Entry 3MKS (X-ray diffraction, 2.60 A resolution); this record covers chains C and D of the 4 polymer chains in the assembly.

[Chain C]
Molecule: Suppressor of kinetochore protein 1
From: Saccharomyces cerevisiae
Notes: fragment: with 37-64 deleted
UniProt: P52286 (SKP1_YEAST); residue numbers follow UniProt; this construct covers 2-34, 63-194
Amino-acid sequence (169 residues; numbered -2 to 194; 28 numbers in that range are skipped by the numbering (no residue carries them; nothing is unmodelled there); the number before each row is that of its first residue; numbers below 1 keep their minus sign (Gly-2 is residue -2)):
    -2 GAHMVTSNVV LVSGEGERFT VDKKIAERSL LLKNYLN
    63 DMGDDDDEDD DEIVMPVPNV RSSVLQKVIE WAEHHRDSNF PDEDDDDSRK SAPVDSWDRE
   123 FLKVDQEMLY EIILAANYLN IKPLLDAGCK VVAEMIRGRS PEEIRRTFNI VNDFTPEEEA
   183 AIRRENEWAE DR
Not modelled in the structure: -2 to 3, 63-74, 104-114, 187-194
Differences from the reference sequence: expression tag (-2 to 1)

[Chain D]
Molecule: Cell division control protein 4
From: Saccharomyces cerevisiae
Notes: fragment: with 602-605 and 609-624 deleted
UniProt: P07834 (CDC4_YEAST); residue numbers follow UniProt; this construct covers 263-600, 605-608, 625-744
Amino-acid sequence (464 residues; numbered 261 to 744; 20 numbers in that range are skipped by the numbering (no residue carries them; nothing is unmodelled there); the number before each row is that of its first residue):
   261 GAGTLIKDNL KRDLITSLPF EISLKIFNYL QFEDIINSLG VSQNWNKIIR KSTSLWKKLL
   321 ISENFVSPKG FNSLNLKLSQ KYPKLSQQDR LRLSFLENIF ILKNWYNPKF VPQRTTLRGH
   381 MTSVITCLQF EDNYVITGAD DKMIRVYDSI NKKFLLQLSG HDGGVWALKY AHGGILVSGS
   441 TDRTVRVWDI KKGCCTHVFE GHNSTVRCLD IVEYKNIKYI VTGSRDNTLH VWKLPKESSV
   501 PDHGEEHDYP LVFHTPEENP YFVGVLRGHM ASVRTVSGHG NIVVSGSYDN TLIVWDVAQM
   561 KCLYILSGHT DRIYSTIYDH ERKRCISASM DTTIRIWDLE
   605 NGEL
   625 MYTLQGHTAL VGLLRLSDKF LVSAAADGSI RGWDANDYSR KFSYHHTNLS AITTFYVSDN
   685 ILVSGSENQF NIYNLRSGKL VHANILKDAD QIWSVNFKGK TLVAAVEKDG QSFLEILDFS
Not modelled in the structure: 261-268, 498-508
Differences from the reference sequence: expression tag (261-262)
Ligand contacts: 1,1'-binaphthalene-2,2'-dicarboxylic acid (C1C): Leu628, Gln629, Gly630, His631, Thr632, Leu634, Ala649, Arg655, Gly656, Trp657, Arg664, Lys665, Phe666, Ser667
What the authors report for this chain:
  - binding site for 1,1'-binaphthalene-2,2'-dicarboxylic acid: Leu628, His631, Leu634, Ala649, Arg655, Trp657, Arg664, Ser667
  - allosteric site: Tyr574, Leu634
  - specificity-determining residues: Tyr574, Leu634 (citing earlier work)
  - mutagenesis - Y574A (20-fold): decreased binding to CPD peptide
  - mutagenesis - R655A (50-fold), R664A (50-fold): decreased binding to 1,1'-binaphthalene-2,2'-dicarboxylic acid
  - mutagenesis - R655A, R664A: unchanged growth
  - specificity-determining residues: Arg655, Arg664

[Interface between chain C and chain D]
Pairs across the interface - 59 pairs, chain C then chain D:
  Asp127(C) - Leu270(D)
  Gln128(C) - Leu270(D)
  Gln128(C) - Lys271(D)
  Gln128(C) - Arg272(D)  hydrogen bond (side chain-backbone)
  Glu129(C) - Arg272(D)  salt bridge
  Tyr132(C) - Arg272(D)
  Tyr132(C) - Leu274(D)  hydrophobic
  Tyr132(C) - Ser277(D)  hydrogen bond (side chain-backbone)
  Tyr132(C) - Leu278(D)  hydrophobic
  Ile135(C) - Ile282(D)  hydrophobic
  Leu136(C) - Leu278(D)  hydrophobic
  Leu136(C) - Pro279(D)
  Asn139(C) - Ile282(D)
  Leu147(C) - Lys285(D)
  Asp148(C) - Lys285(D)
  Asp148(C) - Tyr289(D)
  Cys151(C) - Ile282(D)  hydrophobic
  Cys151(C) - Ile286(D)  hydrophobic
  Cys151(C) - Tyr289(D)  hydrophobic
  Lys152(C) - Tyr289(D)
  Val154(C) - Leu274(D)  hydrophobic
  Val154(C) - Ile286(D)  hydrophobic
  Ala155(C) - Ile286(D)
  Ala155(C) - Leu290(D)
  Ile158(C) - Ser298(D)
  Ile158(C) - Trp305(D)  hydrophobic
  Arg159(C) - Tyr289(D)  hydrogen bond (side chain-backbone)
  Arg159(C) - Leu290(D)
  Arg159(C) - Gln291(D)
  Arg159(C) - Asp294(D)
  Gly160(C) - Asp294(D)  hydrogen bond (backbone-side chain)
  Arg161(C) - Asn297(D)
  Pro163(C) - Asn297(D)
  Pro163(C) - Gly300(D)
  Pro163(C) - Val301(D)  hydrophobic
  Ile166(C) - Val301(D)  hydrophobic
  Ile166(C) - Trp305(D)  hydrophobic
  Arg167(C) - Gly300(D)  hydrogen bond (side chain-backbone)
  Arg167(C) - Val301(D)  hydrogen bond (side chain-backbone)
  Arg168(C) - Lys271(D)  hydrogen bond (backbone-side chain)
  Thr169(C) - Lys271(D)
  Phe170(C) - Arg272(D)
  Phe170(C) - Asp273(D)
  Phe170(C) - Leu274(D)  hydrophobic
  Asn171(C) - Lys271(D)
  Ile172(C) - Asp273(D)
  Ile172(C) - Ser302(D)
  Ile172(C) - Trp305(D)
  Val173(C) - Ser302(D)
  Asp175(C) - Ser302(D)
  Asp175(C) - Gln303(D)  hydrogen bond (side chain-backbone)
  Phe176(C) - Leu299(D)
  Phe176(C) - Gly300(D)
  Phe176(C) - Val301(D)
  Phe176(C) - Ser302(D)
  Phe176(C) - Gln303(D)
  Glu180(C) - Gln303(D)  hydrogen bond
  Arg186(C) - Arg352(D)
  Arg186(C) - Leu356(D)
Other interface residues (no listed pair), chain C (32 interface residues in all): Asn174, Ile184
Other interface residues (no listed pair), chain D (27 interface residues in all): Asn306, Leu353

[Overview]
Chain C and chain D form an interface of 32 and 27 residues respectively, with 9 hydrogen bonds and 1 salt
bridge. Polar pairs include Glu129(C)-Arg272(D), Gln128(C)-Arg272(D) and Tyr132(C)-Ser277(D). The paper
reports a binding site for 1,1'-binaphthalene-2,2'-dicarboxylic acid at Leu628(D), His631(D) and Leu634(D)
among others; R655A and R664A of chain D reduce binding to 1,1'-binaphthalene-2,2'-dicarboxylic acid.
Chain C is Suppressor of kinetochore protein 1 and chain D is Cell division control protein 4, both from
Saccharomyces cerevisiae; the structure, Crystal Structure of yeast Cdc4/Skp1 in complex with an allosteric
inhibitor SCF-I2, was determined by X-ray diffraction.
